Entry 3SDK (X-ray diffraction, 2.70 A resolution); this record covers chains I and Y of the 28 polymer chains in the assembly.

# Chain I
Name: Proteasome component PUP3
Organism: Saccharomyces cerevisiae
Notes: EC 3.4.25.1
Reference sequence: P25451 (PSB3_YEAST); the construct lacks a stretch of the UniProt sequence and is renumbered around it, so the offset changes along the chain: -8 to -1 = UniProt 2-9; 1-36 = UniProt 10-45; 38-105 = UniProt 46-113; 106-122 = UniProt 117-133; 2 more segments
Sequence (204 residues; numbered -8 to 194 plus 4 insertion-coded residues; 3 numbers in that range are skipped by the numbering (no residue carries them; nothing is unmodelled there); the number before each row is that of its first residue; a row labelled like 105A-105C holds insertion residues (105A, then the next letters in order); numbers below 1 keep their minus sign (Ser-8 is residue -8)):
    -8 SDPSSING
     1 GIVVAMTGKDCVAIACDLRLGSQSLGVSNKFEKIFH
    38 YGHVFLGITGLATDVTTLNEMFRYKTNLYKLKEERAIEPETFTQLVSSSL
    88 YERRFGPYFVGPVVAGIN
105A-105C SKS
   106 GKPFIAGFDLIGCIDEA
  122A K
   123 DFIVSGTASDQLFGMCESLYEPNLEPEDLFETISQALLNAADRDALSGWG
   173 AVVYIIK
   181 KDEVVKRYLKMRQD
Metal / ion sites: Mg2+ site 1: Gly128, Ser131; Mg2+ site 2: Ala163, Asp166, Ser169
Swiss-Prot annotation at these positions:
  - modified residue: Ser22 (Phosphoserine)
  - cross-link: Lys62 (Glycyl lysine isopeptide (Lys-Gly) (interchain with G-Cter in ubiquitin))

# Chain Y
Name: Proteasome component PRE2
Organism: Saccharomyces cerevisiae
Notes: EC 3.4.25.1
Reference sequence: P30656 (PSB5_YEAST); the construct lacks a stretch of the UniProt sequence and is renumbered around it, so the offset changes along the chain: 1-105 = UniProt 76-180; 106-181 = UniProt 183-258; 183-211 = UniProt 259-287
Sequence (212 residues; each row starts with the number of its first residue; note: 1 number in that range is skipped by the numbering (no residue carries it; nothing is unmodelled there); a row labelled like 105A-105B holds insertion residues (105A, then the next letters in order)):
     1 TTTLAFRFQGGIIVAVDSRATAGNWVASQTVKKVIEINPFLLGTMAGGAA
    51 DCQFWETWLGSQCRLHELREKERISVAAASKILSNLVYQYKGAGLSMGTM
   101 ICGYT
105A-105B RK
   106 EGPTIYYVDSDGTRLKGDIFCVGSGQTFAYGVLDSNYKWDLSVEDALYLG
   156 KRSILAAAHRDAYSGGSVNLYHVTED
   183 GWIYHGNHDVGELFWKVKEEEGSFNNVIG
Residues lining bound ligands: P3N (N-[(2S)-3-(3-tert-butyl-1,2,4-oxadiazol-5-yl)-1-({(2S)-1-[(4-methylbenzyl)amino]-1-oxo-4-phenylbutan-2-yl}amino)-1-oxopropan-2-yl]-5-methyl-1,2-oxazole-3-carboxamide): Thr1, Arg19, Ala20, Thr21, Ala22, Trp25, Ala27, Val31, Lys32, Lys33, Met45, Gly47, Gly48, Ala49, Gln53, Ser96

# Chain I / chain Y interface
Pairs across the interface (51):
  Ser-4(I) - Asn24(Y)
  Leu18(I) - Ile210(Y)  hydrophobic
  Arg19(I) - Ala167(Y)
  Ser24(I) - Arg165(Y)
  Ser24(I) - Asp166(Y)
  Ser24(I) - Ala167(Y)  hydrogen bond (backbone-backbone)
  Ser24(I) - Tyr168(Y)
  Leu25(I) - Phe133(Y)  hydrophobic
  Leu25(I) - Arg165(Y)
  Gly26(I) - Arg165(Y)  hydrogen bond (backbone-side chain)
  Val27(I) - Arg165(Y)  hydrogen bond (backbone-side chain)
  Asn29(I) - His164(Y)
  Asn29(I) - Asn208(Y)  hydrogen bond
  Asn29(I) - Val209(Y)
  Lys30(I) - Asn208(Y)  hydrogen bond (side chain-backbone)
  Lys30(I) - Ile210(Y)
  Gln133(I) - Trp25(Y)
  Asp164(I) - Val26(Y)
  Arg165(I) - Trp25(Y)
  Arg165(I) - Val26(Y)  hydrogen bond (backbone-backbone)
  Arg165(I) - Ala27(Y)  hydrogen bond (side chain-backbone)
  Arg165(I) - Ser28(Y)
  Asp166(I) - Asn24(Y)
  Asp166(I) - Val26(Y)
  Ala167(I) - Asn24(Y)  hydrogen bond (backbone-backbone)
  Ala167(I) - Val26(Y)
  Ala167(I) - Ala167(Y)
  Ala167(I) - Tyr168(Y)  hydrophobic
  Leu168(I) - Asn24(Y)
  Leu168(I) - Ala167(Y)  hydrophobic
  Trp171(I) - His164(Y)  hydrogen bond (side chain-backbone)
  Trp171(I) - Arg165(Y)
  Lys190(I) - Trp197(Y)
  Met191(I) - Trp197(Y)
  Arg192(I) - Gln29(Y)
  Arg192(I) - Gly171(Y)  hydrogen bond (side chain-backbone)
  Arg192(I) - Asp191(Y)  salt bridge
  Arg192(I) - Val192(Y)
  Arg192(I) - Gly193(Y)
  Gln193(I) - His164(Y)  hydrogen bond (backbone-side chain)
  Gln193(I) - Phe196(Y)
  Gln193(I) - Trp197(Y)
  Gln193(I) - Val209(Y)
  Asp194(I) - Arg19(Y)  salt bridge
  Asp194(I) - Gln29(Y)
  Asp194(I) - Ala163(Y)
  Asp194(I) - Asp166(Y)
  Asp194(I) - Ser169(Y)
  Asp194(I) - Gly170(Y)
  Asp194(I) - Gly171(Y)  hydrogen bond (side chain-backbone)
  Asp194(I) - Val192(Y)
Interface residues without a listed pair, chain I (22 interface residues in all): Tyr188
Interface residues without a listed pair, chain Y (26 interface residues in all): Asn207

# Overview
22 residues of chain I and 26 residues of chain Y are in contact, with 12 hydrogen bonds and 2 salt bridges.
Polar pairs include Arg192(I)-Asp191(Y), Asp194(I)-Arg19(Y) and Gly26(I)-Arg165(Y). Bound to chain Y: compound
P3N. Gly128(I) and Ser131(I) coordinate Mg2+ site 1.
Here chain I is Proteasome component PUP3 and chain Y is Proteasome component PRE2, both from Saccharomyces
cerevisiae. Entry 3SDK (Structure of yeast 20S open-gate proteasome with Compound 34) was determined by X-ray
diffraction together with 3SDI, 3OEU and 3OEV from the same study.
